1P93 - chains A and E; structure by X-ray diffraction, 2.70 A resolution.

Chain A:
Molecule: Glucocorticoid receptor
Source organism: Homo sapiens
Notes: fragment: RESIDUE 500-777, hinge and steroid binding domains
UniProtKB: P04150 (GCR_HUMAN); residue numbers follow UniProt; this construct covers 500-777
Sequence (280 residues; each row starts with the number of its first residue):
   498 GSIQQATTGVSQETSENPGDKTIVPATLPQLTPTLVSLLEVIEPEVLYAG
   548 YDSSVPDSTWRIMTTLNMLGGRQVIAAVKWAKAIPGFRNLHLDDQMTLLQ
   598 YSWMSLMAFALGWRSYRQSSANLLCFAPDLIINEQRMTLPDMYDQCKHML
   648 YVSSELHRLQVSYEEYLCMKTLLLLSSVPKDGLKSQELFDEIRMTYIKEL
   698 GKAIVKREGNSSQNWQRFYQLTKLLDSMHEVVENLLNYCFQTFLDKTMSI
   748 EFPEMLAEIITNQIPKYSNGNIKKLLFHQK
Not modelled in the structure: 498-526, 705-707, 777
Sequence notes: cloning artifact (498-499); engineered mutation D517 (Asn in P04150), S602 (Phe in P04150), D638 (Cys in P04150)
Small-molecule neighbours: dexamethasone (DEX): M560, L563, N564, L566, G567, Q570, W600, M601, M604, A605, L608, R611, F623, Q642, M646, L732, Y735, C736, T739, I747, F749

Chain E:
Molecule: Nuclear receptor coactivator 2
Notes: fragment: TIF PEPTIDE 12mer
UniProtKB: Q15596 (NCOA2_HUMAN); residues 939-950 here correspond to UniProt positions 740-751 (UniProt number = residue number - 199)
Sequence (12 residues; row label = number of the first residue in the row):
   939 KENALLRYLLDK
Not modelled in the structure: 939-941

How chain A and chain E interact:
Pairs across the interface - 8 pairs, chain A then chain E:
  K579(A) - L947(E)  hydrogen bond (side chain-backbone)
  K579(A) - L948(E)  hydrogen bond (side chain-backbone)
  K579(A) - K950(E)
  L589(A) - D949(E)
  M593(A) - A942(E)
  M593(A) - L944(E)  hydrophobic
  M593(A) - R945(E)
  E755(A) - A942(E)
Also at the interface, not in a pair above, chain A (5 interface residues in all): M752
Also at the interface, not in a pair above, chain E (8 interface residues in all): L943

Summary:
The interface between chain A and chain E involves 5 residues on one side and 8 on the other, with 2 hydrogen
bonds. Among the polar pairs are K579(A)-L947(E) and K579(A)-L948(E). Bound to chain A: dexamethasone.
Chain A is Glucocorticoid receptor (Homo sapiens) and chain E is Nuclear receptor coactivator 2; the
structure, Crystal structure of the agonist form of glucocorticoid receptor, was determined by X-ray
diffraction together with 1NHZ from the same study.
